PDB entry 6WGC | electron microscopy, 4.30 A resolution (low resolution: residue-level contacts below are approximate; hydrogen-bond / salt-bridge calls are withheld) | chains E and H of the 11 polymer chains in the assembly

Chain E:
Protein: Origin recognition complex subunit 5
Source organism: Saccharomyces cerevisiae
UniProt: P50874 (ORC5_YEAST); residues 1-479 here = UniProt positions 1-479
Sequence (479 residues; row label = number of the first residue in the row):
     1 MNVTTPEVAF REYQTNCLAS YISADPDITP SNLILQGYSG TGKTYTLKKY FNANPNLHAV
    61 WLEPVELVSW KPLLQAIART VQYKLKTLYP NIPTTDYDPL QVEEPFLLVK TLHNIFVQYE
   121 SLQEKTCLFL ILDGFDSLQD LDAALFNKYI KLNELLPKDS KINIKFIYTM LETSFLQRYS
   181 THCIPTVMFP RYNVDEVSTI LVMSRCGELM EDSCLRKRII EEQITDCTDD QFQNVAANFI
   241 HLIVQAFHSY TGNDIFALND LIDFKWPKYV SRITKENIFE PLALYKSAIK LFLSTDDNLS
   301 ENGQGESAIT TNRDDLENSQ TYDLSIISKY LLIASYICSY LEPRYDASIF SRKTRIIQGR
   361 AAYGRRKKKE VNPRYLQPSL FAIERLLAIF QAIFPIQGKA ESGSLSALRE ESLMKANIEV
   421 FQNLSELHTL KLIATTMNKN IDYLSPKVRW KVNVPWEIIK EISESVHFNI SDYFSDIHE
Unresolved in the structure: 1, 300-318, 354-371, 396-411, 477-479
Curated features (UniProtKB/Swiss-Prot):
  - binding site (ATP): Gly-37 to Thr-44
Residues lining bound ligands:
  - ATP-gamma-S (AGS; phosphothiophosphoric acid-adenylate ester), molecule 1: Val-8, Ala-9, Phe-10, Tyr-38, Ser-39, Gly-40, Thr-41, Gly-42, Lys-43, Thr-44, Tyr-45, Asp-133, Tyr-192, Ile-200, Ile-255, Phe-256
  - ATP-gamma-S (AGS), molecule 2: Lys-151, Glu-154, Lys-158

Chain H:
Molecule: 41-nt DNA strand
Source organism: Saccharomyces cerevisiae
Sequence (41 nucleotides; numbered 1 to 41; the number before each row is that of its first residue):
     1 AAGGGAAAAT AAACAATACA TAACAAAACA TATAAAAACC A

How chain E and chain H interact:
Residue-residue contacts - 6 pairs, chain E then chain H:
  Arg-344(E) / DA9(H)
  Arg-344(E) / DT10(H)
  Ser-348(E) / DA9(H)
  Thr-436(E) / DA20(H)
  Lys-447(E) / DA18(H)
  Arg-449(E) / DC19(H)
Also at the interface, not in a pair above, chain E (6 interface residues in all): Leu-380

Overview:
6 residues of chain E face 5 of chain H across their interface. Bound to chain E: ATP-gamma-S. UniProt lists 8
ATP-binding residues on chain E.
Here chain E is Origin recognition complex subunit 5 and chain H is a 41-nt DNA strand, both from
Saccharomyces cerevisiae. Entry 6WGC (Atomic model of semi-attached mutant OCCM-DNA complex
(ORC-Cdc6-Cdt1-Mcm2-7 with Mcm6 WHD truncation)) was determined by electron microscopy together with 6WGF,
6WGG and 6WGI from the same study.
